PDB entry 8DBV | electron microscopy, 3.70 A resolution | chains C and W of the 22 polymer chains in the assembly

[Chain C]
Protein: ATP synthase subunit alpha
From: Escherichia coli
Notes: EC 7.1.2.2
Reference sequence: A0A7U9G3U3 (A0A7U9G3U3_ECOLX); residues 1-513 here = UniProt positions 1-513
Chain sequence (513 residues; row label = number of the first residue in the row):
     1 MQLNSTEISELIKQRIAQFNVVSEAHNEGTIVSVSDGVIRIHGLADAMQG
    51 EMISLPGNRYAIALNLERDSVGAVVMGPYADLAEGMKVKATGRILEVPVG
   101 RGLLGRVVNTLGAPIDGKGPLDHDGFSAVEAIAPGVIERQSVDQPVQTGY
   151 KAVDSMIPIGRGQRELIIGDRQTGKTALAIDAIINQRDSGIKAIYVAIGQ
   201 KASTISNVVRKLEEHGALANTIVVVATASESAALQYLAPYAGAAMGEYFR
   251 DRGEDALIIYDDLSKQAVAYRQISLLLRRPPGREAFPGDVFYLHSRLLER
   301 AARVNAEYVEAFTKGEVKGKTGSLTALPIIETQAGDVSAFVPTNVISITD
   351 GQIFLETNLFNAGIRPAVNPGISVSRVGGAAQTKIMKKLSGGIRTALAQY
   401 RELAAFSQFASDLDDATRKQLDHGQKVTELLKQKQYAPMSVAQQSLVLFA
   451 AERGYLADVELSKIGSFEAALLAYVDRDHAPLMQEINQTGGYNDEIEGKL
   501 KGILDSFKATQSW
Disordered / not traced: 1, 512-513
Sequence notes: conflict Ala47 (Cys in A0A7U9G3U3), Ala90 (Cys in A0A7U9G3U3), Ala193 (Cys in A0A7U9G3U3), Ala243 (Cys in A0A7U9G3U3)
Bound ions: Mg2+: Thr176 (together with ATP)
Residues lining bound ligands:
  - ATP, molecule 1: Tyr150, Asp170, Arg171, Gln172, Thr173, Gly174, Lys175, Thr176, Ala177, Gln200, Asp261, Glu331, Phe360, Arg365, Pro366, Gln433, Lys434, Gln435
  - ATP, molecule 2: Ile346, Ser347, Val374, Ser375, Arg376

[Chain W]
Protein: ATP synthase subunit delta
From: Escherichia coli
Reference sequence: V0ZA15 (V0ZA15_ECOLX); residues 0-176 here correspond to UniProt positions 1-177 (UniProt number = residue number + 1)
Chain sequence (177 residues; row label = number of the first residue in the row; numbering starts at 0):
     0 MSEFITVARPYAKAAFDFAVEHQSVERWQDMLAFAAEVTKNEQMAELLSG
    50 ALAPETLAESFIAVAGEQLDENGQNLIRVMAENGRLNALPDVLEQFIHLR
   100 AVSEATAEVDVISAAALSEQQLAKISAAMEKRLSRKVKLNAKIDKSVMAG
   150 VIIRAGDMVIDGSVRGRLERLADVLQS
Disordered / not traced: 0-1, 175-176
Sequence notes: conflict Ala64 (Cys65 in V0ZA15), Ala140 (Cys141 in V0ZA15)

[Interface between chain C and chain W]
Residue-residue contacts (16; chain C residue first):
  Gln2(C) - Val6(W)
  Gln2(C) - Arg84(W)  hydrogen bond
  Leu3(C) - Arg84(W)  hydrogen bond (backbone-side chain)
  Asn4(C) - Pro9(W)
  Ser5(C) - Asn82(W)
  Ile12(C) - Tyr10(W)  hydrophobic
  Ile12(C) - Ala13(W)  hydrophobic
  Lys13(C) - Phe17(W)
  Lys13(C) - Glu20(W)  salt bridge
  Arg15(C) - Asn74(W)
  Ile16(C) - Glu70(W)
  Ile16(C) - Asn74(W)  hydrogen bond (backbone-side chain)
  Ile16(C) - Leu75(W)
  Ala17(C) - Glu70(W)
  Phe19(C) - Asn74(W)
  Phe19(C) - Arg77(W)
Also at the interface, not in a pair above, chain C (12 interface residues in all): Glu7, Ser9
Also at the interface, not in a pair above, chain W (15 interface residues in all): Thr5, Asp16, Gln73

[Summary]
12 residues of chain C face 15 of chain W across their interface; the contacts include 3 hydrogen bonds and 1
salt bridge. Polar pairs include Lys13(C)-Glu20(W), Gln2(C)-Arg84(W) and Leu3(C)-Arg84(W). Chain C binds ATP.
Here chain C is ATP synthase subunit alpha and chain W is ATP synthase subunit delta, both from Escherichia
coli. Entry 8DBV (E. coli ATP synthase imaged in 10mM MgATP State3 "down) was determined by electron
microscopy, deposited together with 8DBP, 8DBQ, 8DBR, 8DBS, 8DBT, 8DBU and 8DBW.
